8ANV - chains A and F of the 4 polymer chains in the assembly; structure by X-ray diffraction, 2.20 A resolution.

Chain A:
Name: YopN. Phi3T_93
Source organism: Bacillus phage phi3T
UniProtKB: A0A1P8CWW1 (A0A1P8CWW1_BPPHT); residue numbers follow UniProt; this construct covers 1-81
Sequence (82 residues; numbered 0 to 81; the number before each row is that of its first residue; numbering starts at 0):
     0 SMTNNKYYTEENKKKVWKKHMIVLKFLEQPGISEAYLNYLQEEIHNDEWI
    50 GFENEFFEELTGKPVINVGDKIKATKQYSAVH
Disordered / not traced: 0-1, 68-81
Differences from the reference sequence: expression tag (0)
Metal / ion sites: Ca2+: His44, Asp46; Ni2+: His44 (shared with 3 residues of chain B)

Chain F:
Name: Arbitrium putative lysogeny regulator
Source organism: Bacillus phage phi3T
UniProtKB: A0A1P8CWW2 (A0A1P8CWW2_BPPHT); residues 1-51 here = UniProt positions 1-51
Sequence (52 residues; row label = number of the first residue in the row; numbering starts at 0):
     0 SMKRALGKAISYEEMAKGYEEMAAINSIIAQEDNHLENEAEMIKTRYKTL
    50 AS
Disordered / not traced: 0-9, 23-51
Differences from the reference sequence: expression tag (0)

Interface between chain A and chain F:
Residue-residue contacts (16):
  Lys13(A) - Met21(F)
  Trp16(A) - Met14(F)  hydrogen bond (side chain-backbone)
  Trp16(A) - Gly17(F)
  Lys17(A) - Tyr18(F)
  His19(A) - Met14(F)
  Met20(A) - Tyr11(F)
  Met20(A) - Met14(F)  hydrophobic
  Met20(A) - Ala15(F)  hydrophobic
  Leu23(A) - Met14(F)  hydrophobic
  Pro63(A) - Ser10(F)
  Pro63(A) - Glu13(F)
  Val64(A) - Ser10(F)  hydrogen bond (backbone-side chain)
  Val64(A) - Met14(F)  hydrophobic
  Ile65(A) - Ser10(F)
  Ile65(A) - Glu13(F)
  Ile65(A) - Met14(F)
Interface residues without a listed pair, chain A (10 interface residues in all): Val67
The authors on this interface:
  - interface residues, chain A: Lys13(A), Trp16(A), Lys17(A), Met20(A)

Overview:
10 residues of chain A face 8 of chain F across their interface, with 2 hydrogen bonds. Polar pairs include
Trp16(A)-Met14(F) and Val64(A)-Ser10(F). His44(A) and Asp46(A) form the Ca2+ site. From the paper: interface
residues Lys13(A), Trp16(A) and Lys17(A) among others.
Here chain A is YopN. Phi3T_93 and chain F is Arbitrium putative lysogeny regulator, both from Bacillus phage
phi3T. Entry 8ANV (Crystal structure of phi3T_93 and phi3T AimX complex) was determined by X-ray diffraction
together with 8ANU and 8C8E from the same study.
